4YL6 - chains A and B; structure by X-ray diffraction, 2.10 A resolution.

# Chain A
Protein: Malcavernin
From: Homo sapiens
Notes: fragment: truncated fragment of C-terminal adaptor domain
UniProt: Q9BSQ5 (CCM2_HUMAN); numbering as in UniProt (aligned over 290-376)
Sequence (96 residues; numbered 289 to 384; the number before each row is that of its first residue):
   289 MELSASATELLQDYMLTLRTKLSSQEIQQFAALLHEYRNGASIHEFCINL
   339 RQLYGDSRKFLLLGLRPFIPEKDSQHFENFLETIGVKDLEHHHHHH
Disordered / not traced: 289-290, 379-384
Construct notes: expression tag (289, 377-384)

# Chain B
Protein: Mitogen-activated protein kinase kinase kinase 3
UniProt: Q99759 (M3K3_HUMAN); residue numbers follow UniProt; this construct covers 1-22
Sequence (22 residues; row label = number of the first residue in the row):
     1 MDEQEALNSIMNDLVALQMNRR
Disordered / not traced: 1, 20-22

# Interface between chain A and chain B
Residue-residue contacts - 33 pairs, chain A then chain B:
  Leu299(A) - Met11(B)  hydrophobic
  Leu299(A) - Leu14(B)  hydrophobic
  Leu299(A) - Val15(B)  hydrophobic
  Met303(A) - Leu7(B)
  Met303(A) - Met11(B)  hydrophobic
  Leu306(A) - Ile10(B)  hydrophobic
  Arg307(A) - Gln4(B)  hydrogen bond
  Arg307(A) - Leu7(B)
  Ser312(A) - Glu3(B)  hydrogen bond
  Ile315(A) - Glu3(B)
  Ile315(A) - Ala6(B)  hydrophobic
  Ile315(A) - Leu7(B)  hydrophobic
  Ile315(A) - Ile10(B)
  Gln316(A) - Asp2(B)  hydrogen bond
  Gln316(A) - Glu3(B)
  Gln316(A) - Ala6(B)
  Phe318(A) - Ile10(B)  hydrophobic
  Ala319(A) - Ala6(B)
  Ala319(A) - Ile10(B)  hydrophobic
  Leu322(A) - Ile10(B)
  Leu322(A) - Asp13(B)
  Leu322(A) - Leu14(B)  hydrophobic
  Leu322(A) - Leu17(B)  hydrophobic
  His323(A) - Asp13(B)  salt bridge
  Tyr325(A) - Leu17(B)  hydrophobic
  Arg326(A) - Asp13(B)  salt bridge
  Arg326(A) - Ala16(B)
  Arg326(A) - Leu17(B)
  Pro355(A) - Gln18(B)  hydrogen bond (backbone-side chain)
  Phe356(A) - Leu14(B)
  Phe356(A) - Leu17(B)
  Phe356(A) - Gln18(B)  hydrogen bond (backbone-side chain)
  Pro358(A) - Leu17(B)
Also at the interface, not in a pair above, chain A (20 interface residues in all): Leu291, Tyr302, Leu353, Ile357
Also at the interface, not in a pair above, chain B (16 interface residues in all): Ser9, Asn12, Met19
From the paper, about this interface:
  - pairs named by the authors: Arg307(A)-Leu7(B) (hydrophobic contact), Ser312(A)-Glu3(B) (hydrogen bond), Ile315(A)-Leu7(B) (hydrophobic contact), His323(A)-Asp13(B) (hydrogen bond), Arg326(A)-Asp13(B) (hydrogen bond)
  - interface residues, chain A: Leu291(A), Leu299(A)
  - interface residues, chain B: Leu7(B), Ile10(B), Leu14(B), Val15(B), Leu17(B), Met19(B)
  - hot spots on chain B (mutagenesis) - L7D, I10D, D13A, L14D, L17D: abolished binding to Malcavernin (chain A)

# In short
Chain A and chain B form an interface of 20 and 16 residues respectively, with 5 hydrogen bonds and 2 salt
bridges. Among the polar pairs are His323(A)-Asp13(B), Arg326(A)-Asp13(B) and Arg307(A)-Gln4(B). The authors
report hydrophobic contacts between Arg307(A) and Leu7(B) and Ile315(A) and Leu7(B); hydrogen bonds between
Ser312(A) and Glu3(B), His323(A) and Asp13(B) and Arg326(A) and Asp13(B). From the paper: L7D, I10D and D13A
of chain B, among others, abolish binding to Malcavernin (chain A); interface residues Leu291(A), Leu299(A)
and Leu7(B) among others; 5 substitutions were tested in all.
Chain A is Malcavernin (Homo sapiens) and chain B is Mitogen-activated protein kinase kinase kinase 3; the
structure, Crystal structure of truncated cerebral cavernous malformation 2 C-terminal adaptor domain in
complex with an internal ..., was determined by X-ray diffraction together with 4YKC and 4YKD from the same
study.
